Entry 8TWA (electron microscopy, 4.10 A resolution (low resolution: residue-level contacts below are approximate; hydrogen-bond / salt-bridge calls are withheld)); this record covers chains T and E of the 14 polymer chains in the assembly.

== Chain T ==
Molecule: Template DNA
Sequence (15 nucleotides; numbered 1 to 15; the number before each row is that of its first residue):
     1 TTTTTAGCAGCAACA

== Chain E ==
Molecule: DNA polymerase epsilon catalytic subunit A
Source organism: Saccharomyces cerevisiae
Notes: EC 2.7.7.7, 3.1.11.-
Reference sequence: P21951 (DPOE_YEAST); residues 1-2222 here = UniProt positions 1-2222
Amino-acid sequence (2222 residues; numbered 1 to 2222; the number before each row is that of its first residue):
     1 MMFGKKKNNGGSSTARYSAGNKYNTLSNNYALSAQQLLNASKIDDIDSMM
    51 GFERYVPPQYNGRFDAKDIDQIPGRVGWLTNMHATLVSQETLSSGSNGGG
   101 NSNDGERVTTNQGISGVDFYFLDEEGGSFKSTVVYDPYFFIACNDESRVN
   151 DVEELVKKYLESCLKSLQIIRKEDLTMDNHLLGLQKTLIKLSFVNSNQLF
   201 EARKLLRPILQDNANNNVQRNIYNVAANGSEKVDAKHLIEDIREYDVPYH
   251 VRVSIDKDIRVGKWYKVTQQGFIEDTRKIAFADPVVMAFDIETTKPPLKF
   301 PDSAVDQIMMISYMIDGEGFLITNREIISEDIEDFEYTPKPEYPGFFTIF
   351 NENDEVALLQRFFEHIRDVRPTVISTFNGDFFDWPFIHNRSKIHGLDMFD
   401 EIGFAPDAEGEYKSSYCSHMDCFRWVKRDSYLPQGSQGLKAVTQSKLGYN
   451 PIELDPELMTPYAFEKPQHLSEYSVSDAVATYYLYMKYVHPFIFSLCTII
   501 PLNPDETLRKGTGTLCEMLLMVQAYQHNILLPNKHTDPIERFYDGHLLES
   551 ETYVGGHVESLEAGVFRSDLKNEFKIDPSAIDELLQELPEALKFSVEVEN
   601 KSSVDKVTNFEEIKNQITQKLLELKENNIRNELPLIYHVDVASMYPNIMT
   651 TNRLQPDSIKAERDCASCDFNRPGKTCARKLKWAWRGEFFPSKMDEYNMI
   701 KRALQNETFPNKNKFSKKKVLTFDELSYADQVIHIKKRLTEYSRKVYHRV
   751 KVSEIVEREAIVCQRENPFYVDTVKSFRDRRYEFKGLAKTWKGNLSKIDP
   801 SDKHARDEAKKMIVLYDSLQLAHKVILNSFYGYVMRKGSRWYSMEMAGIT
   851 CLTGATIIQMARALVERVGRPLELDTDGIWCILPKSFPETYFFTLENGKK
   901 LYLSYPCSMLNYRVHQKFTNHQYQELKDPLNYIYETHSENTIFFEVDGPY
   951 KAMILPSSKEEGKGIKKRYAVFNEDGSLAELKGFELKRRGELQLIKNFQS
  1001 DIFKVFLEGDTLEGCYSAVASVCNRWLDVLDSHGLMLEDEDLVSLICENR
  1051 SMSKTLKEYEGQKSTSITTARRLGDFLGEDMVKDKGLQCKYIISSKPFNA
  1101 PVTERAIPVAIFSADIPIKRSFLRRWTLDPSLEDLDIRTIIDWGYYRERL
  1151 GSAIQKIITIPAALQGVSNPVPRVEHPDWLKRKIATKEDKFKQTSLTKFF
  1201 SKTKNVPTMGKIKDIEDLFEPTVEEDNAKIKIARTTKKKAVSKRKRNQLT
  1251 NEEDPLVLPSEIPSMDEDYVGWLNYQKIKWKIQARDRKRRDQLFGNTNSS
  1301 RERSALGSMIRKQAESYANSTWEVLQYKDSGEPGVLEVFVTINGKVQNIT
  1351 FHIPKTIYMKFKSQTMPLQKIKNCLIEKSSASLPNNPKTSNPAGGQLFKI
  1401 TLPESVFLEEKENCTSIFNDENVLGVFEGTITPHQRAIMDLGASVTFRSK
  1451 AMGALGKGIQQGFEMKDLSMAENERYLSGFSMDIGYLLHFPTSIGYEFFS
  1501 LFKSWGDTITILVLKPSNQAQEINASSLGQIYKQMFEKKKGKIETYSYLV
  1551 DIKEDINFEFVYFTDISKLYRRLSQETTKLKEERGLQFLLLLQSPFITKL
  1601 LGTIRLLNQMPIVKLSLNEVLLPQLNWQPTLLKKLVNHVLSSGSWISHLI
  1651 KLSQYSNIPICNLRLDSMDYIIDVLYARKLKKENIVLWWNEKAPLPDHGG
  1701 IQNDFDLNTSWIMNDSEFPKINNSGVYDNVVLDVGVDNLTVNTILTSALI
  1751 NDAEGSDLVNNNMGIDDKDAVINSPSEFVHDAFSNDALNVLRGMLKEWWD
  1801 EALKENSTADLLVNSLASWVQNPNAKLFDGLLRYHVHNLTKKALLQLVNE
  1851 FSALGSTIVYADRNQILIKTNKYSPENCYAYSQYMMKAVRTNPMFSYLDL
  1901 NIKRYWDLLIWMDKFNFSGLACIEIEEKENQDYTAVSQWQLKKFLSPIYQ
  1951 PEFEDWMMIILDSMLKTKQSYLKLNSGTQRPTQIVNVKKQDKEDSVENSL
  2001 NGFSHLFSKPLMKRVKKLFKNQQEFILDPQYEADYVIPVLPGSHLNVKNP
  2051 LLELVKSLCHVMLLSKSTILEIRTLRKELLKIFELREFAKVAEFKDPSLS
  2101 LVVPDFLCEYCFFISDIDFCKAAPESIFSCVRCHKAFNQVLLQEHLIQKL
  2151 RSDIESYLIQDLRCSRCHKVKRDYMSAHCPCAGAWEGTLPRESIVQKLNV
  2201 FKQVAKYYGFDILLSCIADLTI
Not modelled in the structure: 1-18, 89-112, 217-233, 1078-1084, 1190-2222
Metal / ion sites: 4Fe-4S cluster Fe: Cys-665, Cys-668, Cys-677
Residues lining bound ligands: 4Fe-4S cluster (SF4): Asp-664, Cys-665, Cys-668, Phe-670, Asn-671, Cys-677, Ala-678, Cys-763, Arg-765
UniProt features mapped onto this chain:
  - zinc finger: Cys-2108 to Cys-2133 (CysA-type)
  - motif: Cys-2164 to Cys-2181 (CysB motif)
  - binding site (Zn(2+)): Cys-2108, Cys-2111, Cys-2130, Cys-2133
  - binding site ([4Fe-4S] cluster): Cys-2164, Cys-2167, Cys-2179, Cys-2181
  - mutagenesis: Met-644 (M644G: Increases rates of C-to-A transversion substitutions; M644I: In POL2-9; temperature-sensitive mutant), Pro-710 (P710S: In POL2-18; temperature-sensitive mutant)

== How chain T and chain E interact ==
Contacting residue pairs (35; chain T residue first):
  DT2(T) / Glu-409(E)
  DT3(T) / Lys-510(E)
  DT3(T) / Gly-511(E)
  DT3(T) / Thr-514(E)
  DT3(T) / Lys-837(E)
  DT3(T) / Gly-838(E)
  DT4(T) / Gly-511(E)
  DT4(T) / Thr-512(E)
  DT4(T) / Gly-513(E)
  DT4(T) / Thr-514(E)
  DT4(T) / Gly-832(E)
  DT4(T) / Tyr-833(E)
  DT4(T) / Met-835(E)
  DT4(T) / Arg-836(E)
  DT5(T) / Tyr-553(E)
  DT5(T) / Met-835(E)
  DT5(T) / Lys-837(E)
  DA6(T) / Thr-552(E)
  DA6(T) / Tyr-553(E)
  DA6(T) / Val-554(E)
  DA6(T) / Gly-555(E)
  DG7(T) / Tyr-553(E)
  DG7(T) / Val-554(E)
  DG7(T) / Gly-555(E)
  DG7(T) / Gly-556(E)
  DG7(T) / Arg-686(E)
  DG7(T) / Lys-967(E)
  DC8(T) / Val-558(E)
  DC8(T) / Lys-966(E)
  DA9(T) / Gly-964(E)
  DA9(T) / Ile-965(E)
  DA9(T) / Lys-966(E)
  DG10(T) / Arg-968(E)
  DC11(T) / Lys-959(E)
  DA15(T) / His-748(E)
Other interface residues (no listed pair), chain T (12 interface residues in all): DT1
Other interface residues (no listed pair), chain E (29 interface residues in all): Arg-744, Ser-958, Lys-1156

== In short ==
The interface between chain T and chain E involves 12 residues on one side and 29 on the other. Chain E binds
4Fe-4S cluster. From UniProt: 4 Zn2+-binding residues, 4 [4Fe-4S] cluster-binding residues and 2 mutagenesis
sites on chain E.
Here chain T is Template DNA and chain E is DNA polymerase epsilon catalytic subunit A (Saccharomyces
cerevisiae). Entry 8TWA (Cryo-EM structure of S. cerevisiae Ctf18-RFC-PCNA-PolE-DNA complex) was determined by
electron microscopy, deposited together with 9B8R, 8TW7, 8TW8, 8TW9 and 8TWB.
